8VJC - chains B and E of the 5 polymer chains in the assembly; structure by electron microscopy, 3.80 A resolution.

== Chain B ==
Name: Isoform Short of Insulin receptor
Organism: Homo sapiens
Notes: EC 2.7.10.1
Reference sequence: P06213 (INSR_HUMAN), isoform P06213-2; residues -26 to 1343 here correspond to UniProt positions 1-1370 (UniProt number = residue number + 27)
Amino-acid sequence (1370 residues; numbered -26 to 1343; the number before each row is that of its first residue; numbers below 1 keep their minus sign (Met-26 is residue -26)):
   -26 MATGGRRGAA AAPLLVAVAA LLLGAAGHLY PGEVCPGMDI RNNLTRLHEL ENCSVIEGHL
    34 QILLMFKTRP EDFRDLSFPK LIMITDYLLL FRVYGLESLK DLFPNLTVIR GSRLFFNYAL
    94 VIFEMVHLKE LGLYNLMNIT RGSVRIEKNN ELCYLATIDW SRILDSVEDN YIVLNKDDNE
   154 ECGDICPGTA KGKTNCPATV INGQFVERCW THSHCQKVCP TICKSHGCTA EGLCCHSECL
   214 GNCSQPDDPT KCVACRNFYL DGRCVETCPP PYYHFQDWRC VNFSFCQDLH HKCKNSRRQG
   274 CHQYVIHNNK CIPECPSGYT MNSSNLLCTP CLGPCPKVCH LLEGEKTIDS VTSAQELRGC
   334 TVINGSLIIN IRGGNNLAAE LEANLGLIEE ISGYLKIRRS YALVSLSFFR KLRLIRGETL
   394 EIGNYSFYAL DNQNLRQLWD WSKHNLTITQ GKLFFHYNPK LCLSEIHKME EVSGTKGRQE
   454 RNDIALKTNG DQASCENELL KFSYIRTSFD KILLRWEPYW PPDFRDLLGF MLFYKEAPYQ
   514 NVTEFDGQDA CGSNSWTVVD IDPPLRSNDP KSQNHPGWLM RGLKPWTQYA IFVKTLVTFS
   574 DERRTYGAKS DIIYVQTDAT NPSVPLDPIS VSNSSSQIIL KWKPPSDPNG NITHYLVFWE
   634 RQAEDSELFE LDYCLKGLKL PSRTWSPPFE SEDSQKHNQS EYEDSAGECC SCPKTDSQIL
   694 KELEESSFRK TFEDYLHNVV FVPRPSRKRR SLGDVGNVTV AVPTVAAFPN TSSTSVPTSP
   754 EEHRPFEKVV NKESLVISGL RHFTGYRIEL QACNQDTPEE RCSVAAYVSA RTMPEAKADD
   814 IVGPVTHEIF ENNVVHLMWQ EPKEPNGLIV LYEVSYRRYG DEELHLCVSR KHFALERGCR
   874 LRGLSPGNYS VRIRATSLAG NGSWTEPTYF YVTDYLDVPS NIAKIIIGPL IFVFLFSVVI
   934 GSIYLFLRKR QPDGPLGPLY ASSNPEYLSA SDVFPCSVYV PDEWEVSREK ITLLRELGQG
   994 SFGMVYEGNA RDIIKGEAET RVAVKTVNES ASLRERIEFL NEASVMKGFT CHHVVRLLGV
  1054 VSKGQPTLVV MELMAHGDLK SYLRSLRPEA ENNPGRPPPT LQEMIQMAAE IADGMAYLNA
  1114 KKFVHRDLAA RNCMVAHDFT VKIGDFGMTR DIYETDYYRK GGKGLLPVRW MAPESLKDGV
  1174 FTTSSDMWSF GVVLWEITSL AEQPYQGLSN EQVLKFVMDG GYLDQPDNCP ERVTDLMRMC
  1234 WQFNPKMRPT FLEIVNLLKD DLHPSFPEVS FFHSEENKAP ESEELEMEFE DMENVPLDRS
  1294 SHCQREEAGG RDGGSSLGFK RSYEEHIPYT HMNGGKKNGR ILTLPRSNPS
Unresolved in the structure: -26 to 0, 162-167, 519-527, 540-545, 657-700, 718-755, 906-1343
Cystine bridges: Cys8-Cys26, Cys126-Cys155, Cys159-Cys182, Cys169-Cys188, Cys192-Cys201, Cys196-Cys207, Cys208-Cys216, Cys212-Cys225, Cys228-Cys237, Cys241-Cys253, Cys259-Cys284, Cys266-Cys274, Cys288-Cys301, Cys312-Cys333, Cys435-Cys468, Cys647-Cys860, Cys786-Cys795
UniProt features mapped onto this chain:
  - region: Glu706 to Phe714 (Insulin-binding), Tyr972 (Important for interaction with IRS1, SHC1 and STAT5B)
  - site: Phe39 (Insulin-binding)
  - modified residue: Ser373 (Phosphoserine), Tyr374 (Phosphotyrosine), Ser380 (Phosphoserine), Tyr972 (Phosphotyrosine)
  - glycosylation (N-linked (GlcNAc...) asparagine): Asn16, Asn25, Asn78, Asn111, Asn215, Asn255, Asn295, Asn337, Asn397, Asn418, Asn514, Asn606, Asn624, Asn671
Reported in the primary citation:
  - mutagenesis - E316A, E318A, D322A: unchanged signaling in response to IGF2
  - mutagenesis - E316A/E318A/D322A, K484E/L552A, R539A: decreased signaling in response to IGF2
  - mutagenesis - E316A/E318A/D322A, R539A: unchanged signaling in response to insulin
  - mutagenesis - N594A, N594E, N594R: increased signaling in response to IGF2
  - mutagenesis - N594A, N594E, N594R: increased signaling in response to insulin

== Chain E ==
Name: Insulin-like growth factor II
Organism: Homo sapiens
Reference sequence: P01344 (IGF2_HUMAN); residues -23 to 156 here correspond to UniProt positions 1-180 (UniProt number = residue number + 24)
Amino-acid sequence (180 residues; row label = number of the first residue in the row; numbers below 1 keep their minus sign (Met-23 is residue -23)):
   -23 MGIPMGKSML VLLTFLAFAS CCIAAYRPSE TLCGGELVDT LQFVCGDRGF YFSRPASRVS
    37 RRSRGIVEEC CFRSCDLALL ETYCATPAKS ERDVSTPPTV LPDNFPRYPV GKFFQYDTWK
    97 QSTQRLRRGL PALLRARRGH VLAKELEAFR EAKRHRPLIA LPTQDPAHGG APPEMASNRK
Unresolved in the structure: -23 to 7, 25-40, 65-156
Cystine bridges: Cys9-Cys47, Cys21-Cys60, Cys46-Cys51
UniProt features mapped onto this chain:
  - region: Ala1 to Phe28 (B), Ser29 to Arg40 (C), Gly41 to Ala61 (A), Thr62 to Glu67 (D)
  - site (Important for interaction with integrin): Arg24, Arg34, Arg37, Arg38
  - glycosylation (O-linked (GalNAc...) threonine): Thr72, Thr75, Thr139
Reported in the primary citation:
  - mutagenesis - R37A/R38A: decreased signaling in response to IR
  - mutagenesis - E12A, E12A/R37A/R38A, V43E: decreased signaling with Isoform Short of Insulin receptor (chain B)
  - mutagenesis - F19A/L53A, R37A, R37A/R38A, R38A: unchanged signaling with Isoform Short of Insulin receptor (chain B)
  - mutagenesis - F19A/L53A, R37A/R38A: decreased co-localization with Isoform Short of Insulin receptor (chain B)
  - mutagenesis - R30A: increased signaling with Isoform Short of Insulin receptor (chain B)
  - mutagenesis - R30A: increased binding to IR-B
  - mutagenesis - R30A: increased binding to IR-A
  - mutagenesis - F19A/L53A, R37A/R38A, V43E: decreased growth in response to cell viability and growth

== Interface between chain B and chain E ==
Contacting residue pairs - 24 pairs, chain B then chain E:
  Arg479(B) - Phe19(E)
  Ser481(B) - Phe19(E)
  Lys484(B) - Leu8(E)
  Lys484(B) - Phe19(E)
  Leu486(B) - Leu53(E)  hydrophobic
  Arg488(B) - Glu57(E)
  Trp551(B) - Asp52(E)
  Trp551(B) - Leu53(E)
  Leu552(B) - Val20(E)  hydrophobic
  Leu552(B) - Leu53(E)  hydrophobic
  Arg554(B) - Leu8(E)
  Arg554(B) - Thr16(E)
  Arg554(B) - Cys51(E)  hydrogen bond
  Asp707(B) - Gly10(E)
  Asp707(B) - Val43(E)
  Tyr708(B) - Val43(E)
  Asn711(B) - Gly41(E)
  Asn711(B) - Ile42(E)  hydrogen bond (side chain-backbone)
  Asn711(B) - Glu44(E)  hydrogen bond
  Phe714(B) - Leu17(E)  hydrophobic
  Val715(B) - Tyr59(E)
  Pro716(B) - Tyr59(E)  hydrophobic
  Arg717(B) - Cys60(E)
  Arg717(B) - Ala61(E)
Other interface residues (no listed pair), chain B (16 interface residues in all): Gly550
Other interface residues (no listed pair), chain E (20 interface residues in all): Cys46, Leu56, Thr58
Interface features reported in the paper:
  - hot spots on chain E (mutagenesis) - R30A: increased binding to IR-B

== In short ==
The interface between chain B and chain E involves 16 residues on one side and 20 on the other; the contacts
include 3 hydrogen bonds. Polar pairs include Arg554(B)-Cys51(E), Asn711(B)-Ile42(E) and Asn711(B)-Glu44(E).
The paper reports that E316A/E318A/D322A, K484E/L552A and R539A of chain B reduce signaling in response to
IGF2; N594A, N594E and N594R of chain B increase signaling in response to IGF2; 17 substitutions were tested
in all.
Chain B is Isoform Short of Insulin receptor and chain E is Insulin-like growth factor II, both from Homo
sapiens; the structure, Cryo-EM structure of short form insulin receptor (IR-A) with three IGF2 bound,
asymmetric conformation, was determined by electron microscopy together with 8U4B, 8U4C, 8U4E and 8VJB from
the same study.
